Entry 4IH9 (X-ray diffraction, 1.55 A resolution); this record covers chain A.

[Chain A]
Protein: Dwarf 88 esterase
Organism: Oryza sativa Japonica Group
UniProt: Q10QA5 (Q10QA5_ORYSJ); residues 1-268 here correspond to UniProt positions 51-318 (UniProt number = residue number + 50)
Sequence (268 residues; numbered 1 to 268; the number before each row is that of its first residue):
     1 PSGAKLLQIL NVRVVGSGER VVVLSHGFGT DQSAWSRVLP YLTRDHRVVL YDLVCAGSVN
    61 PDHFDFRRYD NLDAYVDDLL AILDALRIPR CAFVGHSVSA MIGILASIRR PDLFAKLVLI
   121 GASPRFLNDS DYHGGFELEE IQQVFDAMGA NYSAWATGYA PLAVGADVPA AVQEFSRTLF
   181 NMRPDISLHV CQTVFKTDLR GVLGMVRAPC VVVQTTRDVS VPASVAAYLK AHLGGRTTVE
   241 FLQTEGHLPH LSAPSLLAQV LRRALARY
Unresolved in the structure: 1-3
UniProt features mapped onto this chain:
  - active site: Ser-97 (Nucleophile), Asp-218, His-247
  - binding site (substrate): Ser-97, Cys-191, His-247
What the authors report for this chain:
  - catalytic residues: Ser-97, Asp-218, His-247
  - specificity-determining residues: Tyr-159, Val-194, Phe-195

[Summary]
Curated annotation (UniProt) lists 3 active-site residues and 3 substrate-binding residues. From the paper:
catalytic residues Ser-97, Asp-218 and His-247; specificity determinants Tyr-159, Val-194 and Phe-195.
Chain A is Dwarf 88 esterase (Oryza sativa Japonica Group); the structure, Crystal structure of rice DWARF14
(D14), was determined by X-ray diffraction (same publication as 4IH1, 4IH4 and 4IHA).
